7SL2 - chains F and J of the 10 polymer chains in the assembly; structure by electron microscopy, 3.60 A resolution.

# Chain F
Name: Insulin B chain
Organism: Homo sapiens
Reference sequence: P01308 (INS_HUMAN); residues 1-30 here correspond to UniProt positions 25-54 (UniProt number = residue number + 24)
Sequence (30 residues; numbered 1 to 30; the number before each row is that of its first residue):
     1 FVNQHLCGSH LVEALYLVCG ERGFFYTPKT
Not modelled in the structure: 1

# Chain J
Name: Insulin A chain
Organism: Homo sapiens
Reference sequence: P01308 (INS_HUMAN); residues 1-21 here correspond to UniProt positions 90-110 (UniProt number = residue number + 89)
Sequence (21 residues; each row starts with the number of its first residue):
     1 GIVEQCCTSI CSRYQLENYC N
Construct notes: engineered mutation Arg13 (Leu102 in P01308)
Disulfides: Cys6-Cys11

# Interface between chain F and chain J
Pairs across the interface (27):
  Val2(F) - Ile10(J)
  Val2(F) - Cys11(J)  hydrogen bond (backbone-backbone)
  Val2(F) - Ser12(J)
  Gln4(F) - Ile10(J)
  His5(F) - Cys7(J)
  His5(F) - Ser9(J)
  His5(F) - Ile10(J)
  Leu6(F) - Cys6(J)  hydrogen bond (backbone-backbone)
  Leu6(F) - Cys7(J)
  Cys7(F) - Cys7(J)  disulfide
  Leu15(F) - Ile2(J)  hydrophobic
  Leu15(F) - Leu16(J)
  Val18(F) - Glu17(J)
  Cys19(F) - Cys20(J)  disulfide
  Arg22(F) - Glu17(J)  salt bridge
  Arg22(F) - Cys20(J)
  Arg22(F) - Asn21(J)  hydrogen bond (side chain-backbone)
  Gly23(F) - Cys20(J)
  Gly23(F) - Asn21(J)  hydrogen bond (backbone-backbone)
  Phe24(F) - Tyr19(J)
  Phe24(F) - Cys20(J)  hydrophobic
  Phe24(F) - Asn21(J)  hydrogen bond (backbone-side chain)
  Phe25(F) - Tyr19(J)
  Phe25(F) - Asn21(J)
  Pro28(F) - Val3(J)
  Thr30(F) - Gly1(J)
  Thr30(F) - Glu4(J)
Other interface residues (no listed pair), chain F (18 interface residues in all): Asn3, Leu11, Tyr26, Thr27
Other interface residues (no listed pair), chain J (17 interface residues in all): Thr8, Arg13
Disulfides between the chains: Cys7(F)-Cys7(J), Cys19(F)-Cys20(J)

# Overview
18 residues of chain F face 17 of chain J across their interface; the contacts include 2 disulfide bonds, 5
hydrogen bonds and 1 salt bridge. Among the polar pairs are Arg22(F)-Glu17(J), Arg22(F)-Asn21(J) and
Phe24(F)-Asn21(J).
Chain F is Insulin B chain and chain J is Insulin A chain, both from Homo sapiens; the structure, Full-length
insulin receptor bound with site 2 binding deficient mutant insulin (A-L13R) -- asymmetric conformation, was
determined by electron microscopy together with 7SL1, 7SL3, 7SL4, 7SL6, 7SL7, 7STH and 3 further entries from
the same study.
